PDB entry 7MBY | electron microscopy, 2.44 A resolution | chains R and A of the 5 polymer chains in the assembly

Chain R:
Molecule: Cholecystokinin receptor type A
Organism: Homo sapiens
UniProtKB: P32238 (CCKAR_HUMAN); numbering as in UniProt (aligned over 2-428)
Chain sequence (427 residues; row label = number of the first residue in the row):
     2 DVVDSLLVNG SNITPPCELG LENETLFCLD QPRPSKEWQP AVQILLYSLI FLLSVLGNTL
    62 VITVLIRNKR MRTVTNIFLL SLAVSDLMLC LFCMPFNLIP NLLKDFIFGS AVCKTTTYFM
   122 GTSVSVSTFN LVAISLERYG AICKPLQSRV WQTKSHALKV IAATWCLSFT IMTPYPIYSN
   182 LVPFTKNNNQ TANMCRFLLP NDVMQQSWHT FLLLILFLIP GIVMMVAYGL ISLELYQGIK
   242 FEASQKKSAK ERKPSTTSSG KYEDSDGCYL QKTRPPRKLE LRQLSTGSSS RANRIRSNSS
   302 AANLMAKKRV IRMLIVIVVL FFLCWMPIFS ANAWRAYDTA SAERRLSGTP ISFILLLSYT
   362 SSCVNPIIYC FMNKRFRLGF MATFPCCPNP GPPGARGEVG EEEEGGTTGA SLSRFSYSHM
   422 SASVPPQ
Not modelled in the structure: 2-37, 239-304, 387-428
Disulfide bonds: C114-C196
UniProt features mapped onto this chain:
  - lipidation: C387 (S-palmitoyl cysteine)
  - glycosylation (N-linked (GlcNAc...) asparagine): N10, N24, N190

Chain A:
Molecule: Guanine nucleotide-binding protein G(i) subunit alpha-1, Guanine nucleotide-binding protein G(s) subunit alpha isoforms short, with certain residues mutated to match Guanine nucleotide-binding protein G(q) subunit
Organism: Homo sapiens
UniProtKB: chimeric construct of P63096, P63092: residues 9-37 from P63096 (GNAI1_HUMAN) positions 2-30 (UniProt number = residue number - 7); residues 38-195 from P63092 positions 38-64 (offset varies); residues 204-394 from P63092 positions 204-394 (same numbers)
Chain sequence (253 residues; row label = number of the first residue in the row; note: 141 numbers in that range are skipped by the numbering (no residue carries them; nothing is unmodelled there)):
     1 HHHHHHHHGC TLSAEDKAAV ERSKMIDRNL REDGEKARRT LRLLLLGADN SGKSTIVKQ
   191 MRILHGGSGG SGGTSGIFET KFQVDKVNFH MFDVGGQRDE RRKWIQCFND VTAIIFVVDS
   251 SDYN
   265 RLQEALNDFK SIWNNRWLRT ISVILFLNKQ DLLAEKVLAG KSKIEDYFPE FARYTTPEDA
   325 TPEPGEDPRV TRAKYFIRKE FVDISTASGD GRHICYPHFT CAVDTENARR IFNDCKDIIL
   385 QMNLREYNLV
Not modelled in the structure: 1-17, 191-206, 226-230, 304-305, 321-329
Construct notes: expression tag (1-8); engineered mutation R39 (Ala in P63092), L41 (His in P63092), K343 (Asp in P63092), V346 (Leu in P63092), D347 (Arg in P63092), I358 (Tyr in P63092), K380 (Arg in P63092), L384 (Gln in P63092), Q385 (Arg in P63092), N387 (His in P63092), E390 (Gln in P63092), N392 (Glu in P63092), V394 (Leu in P63092); conflict D49 (Gly in P63092), N50 (Glu in P63092), D249 (Ala in P63092), D252 (Ser in P63092), D272 (Leu in P63092), A372 (Ile in P63092), I375 (Val in P63092); linker (196-203)
UniProt features mapped onto this chain:
  - lipidation: G9 (N-myristoyl glycine), C10 (S-palmitoyl cysteine)
From the paper describing this entry:
  - conformationally variable residues (helix shift): L393

Interface between chain R and chain A:
Residue-residue contacts (30):
  T74(R) - E390(A)
  V75(R) - E390(A)
  V75(R) - Y391(A)  hydrophobic
  T76(R) - E390(A)
  T76(R) - Y391(A)
  N77(R) - N392(A)
  R139(R) - Y391(A)
  R139(R) - N392(A)  hydrogen bond (side chain-backbone)
  R139(R) - L393(A)
  A142(R) - N387(A)  hydrogen bond (backbone-side chain)
  A142(R) - Y391(A)  hydrophobic
  I143(R) - L384(A)
  I143(R) - L388(A)  hydrophobic
  I143(R) - L393(A)  hydrophobic
  P146(R) - I383(A)  hydrophobic
  L147(R) - L41(A)  hydrophobic
  L147(R) - V217(A)  hydrophobic
  L147(R) - K380(A)
  R150(R) - R38(A)  hydrogen bond (side chain-backbone)
  R150(R) - I383(A)
  V151(R) - R38(A)  hydrogen bond (backbone-side chain)
  V151(R) - R39(A)
  Q153(R) - Y391(A)  hydrogen bond
  T154(R) - R38(A)
  V311(R) - L393(A)
  V311(R) - V394(A)  hydrophobic
  N374(R) - N392(A)
  R376(R) - R389(A)  hydrogen bond (side chain-backbone)
  R376(R) - E390(A)
  R376(R) - N392(A)
Also at the interface, not in a pair above, chain R (19 interface residues in all): L80, E138, C144
Also at the interface, not in a pair above, chain A (18 interface residues in all): T40, C379, M386
The authors on this interface:
  - residue pairs: T76(R)-E390(A), I143(R)-L384(A), L147(R)-L41(A) (hydrophobic contact), L147(R)-V217(A) (hydrophobic contact), R150(R)-R38(A), V151(R)-R38(A) (hydrogen bond), Q153(R)-Y391(A) (hydrogen bond), T154(R)-R38(A), N374(R)-N392(A), R376(R)-R389(A) (hydrogen bond), N387(A)-A142(R) (backbone contact), L393(A)-V311(R) (hydrophobic contact), L393(A)-R139(R)

Overview:
19 residues of chain R and 18 residues of chain A are in contact, with 6 hydrogen bonds. Among the polar pairs
are R139(R)-N392(A), A142(R)-N387(A) and R150(R)-R38(A). The paper describes contacts between T76(R) and
E390(A), I143(R) and L384(A) and R150(R) and R38(A) among others; hydrophobic contacts between L147(R) and
L41(A), L147(R) and V217(A) and L393(A) and V311(R); hydrogen bonds between V151(R) and R38(A), Q153(R) and
Y391(A) and R376(R) and R389(A). From the paper: conformational variability at L393(A).
Here chain R is Cholecystokinin receptor type A and chain A is Guanine nucleotide-binding protein G(i) subunit
alpha-1, Guanine nucleotide-binding protein G(s) subunit alpha isoforms short, with certain residues mutated
to match Guanine nucleotide-binding protein G(q) subunit, both from Homo sapiens. Entry 7MBY (Human
Cholecystokinin 1 receptor (CCK1R) Gq chimera (mGsqi) complex) was determined by electron microscopy,
deposited together with 7MBX.
